PDB entry 3QRF | X-ray diffraction, 2.80 A resolution | chains G and C of the 5 polymer chains in the assembly

[Chain G]
Molecule: Forkhead box protein P3
From: Homo sapiens
Notes: fragment: human FOXP3 DNA Binding Domain
Reference sequence: Q9BZS1 (FOXP3_HUMAN); residue numbers follow UniProt; this construct covers 336-417
Sequence (82 residues; row label = number of the first residue in the row):
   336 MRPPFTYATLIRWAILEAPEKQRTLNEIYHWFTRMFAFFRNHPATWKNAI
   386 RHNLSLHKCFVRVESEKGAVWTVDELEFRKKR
Swiss-Prot annotation at these positions:
  - DNA-binding region: Arg337 (Fork-head)
  - motif: Arg414 to Arg417 (Nuclear localization signal)
  - site: Arg417 (Cleavage)
  - cross-link: Lys393 (Glycyl lysine isopeptide (Lys-Gly) (interchain with G-Cter in ubiquitin))
Ion coordination: Mg2+: Leu389, His392, Phe395
From the paper describing this entry:
  - mutagenesis - W348Q/M370T/A372P: unchanged binding to DNA
  - disease-associated variants - R347H, F373A: unchanged binding to DNA

[Chain C]
Molecule: human hARRE2 DNA (Plus Strand)
Notes: fragment: human IL-2 promoter ARRE2 site (plus strand)
Sequence (21 nucleotides; each row starts with the number of its first residue):
  4001 TTAGGAAAATTTGTTTCATAG

[Chain G / chain C interface]
Contacting residue pairs - 10 pairs, chain G then chain C:
  Arg386(G) with DT4012(C), base contact; DG4013(C), hydrogen bond to the base; DT4014(C), base contact
  His387(G) with DT4015(C), hydrogen bond to the base; DT4016(C), base contact
  Ser390(G) with DG4013(C), sugar contact; DT4014(C), hydrogen bond to the phosphate
  Arg397(G) with DG4013(C), salt bridge to the phosphate
  Trp406(G) with DG4013(C), hydrogen bond to the phosphate; DT4014(C), phosphate contact

[Overview]
The chain G/chain C interface involves 5 residues from each chain, with 4 hydrogen bonds and 1 salt bridge.
Among the polar pairs are Arg386(G)-DG4013(C), His387(G)-DT4015(C) and Ser390(G)-DT4014(C). Leu389(G),
His392(G) and Phe395(G) coordinate Mg2+. From UniProt: a DNA-binding region on chain G. From the paper:
W348Q/M370T/A372P, R347H and F373A of chain G leave binding to DNA unchanged.
Here chain G is Forkhead box protein P3 (Homo sapiens) and chain C is human hARRE2 DNA (Plus Strand). Entry
3QRF (Structure of a domain-swapped FOXP3 dimer) was determined by X-ray diffraction.
